PDB entry 5YPY | X-ray diffraction, 1.97 A resolution | chains A and B

== Chain A (and B) ==
Molecule: Acetolactate synthase isozyme 1 small subunit
Source organism: Escherichia coli (strain K12)
Notes: EC 2.2.1.6; chain B of this document is another copy of the same molecule, construct and numbering; everything in this record applies to it too
UniProtKB: P0ADF8 (ILVN_ECOLI); residues 3-98 here correspond to UniProt positions 1-96 (UniProt number = residue number - 2)
Sequence (98 residues; each row starts with the number of its first residue):
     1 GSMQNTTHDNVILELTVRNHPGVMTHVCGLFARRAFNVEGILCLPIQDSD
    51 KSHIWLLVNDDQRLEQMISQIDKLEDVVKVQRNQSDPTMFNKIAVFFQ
Not modelled in the structure: 1-7 (chain B: 1-8)
Sequence notes: expression tag (1-2)
Residues lining bound ligands:
  - valine (VAL), molecule 1: Val17, Arg18, Asn19, His20, Pro21, Gly22, Val23, Met24, Thr25, Cys43, Ser52, Ile54
  - valine (VAL), molecule 2: Phe36, Asn37, Val38, Ile41
From the paper describing this entry:
  - binding site for valine: Val17, Asn19, His20, Pro21, Gly22, Val23, Met24, Thr25, Phe36, Asn37, Val38, Ile41, Cys43

== Chain A / chain B interface ==
Residue-residue contacts - 53 pairs, chain A then chain B:
  Glu14(A) with Gln98(B)
  Asn19(A) with Asn37(B), hydrogen bond; Val38(B); Glu39(B), hydrogen bond
  His20(A) with Asn37(B)
  Pro21(A) with Ala35(B); Phe36(B); Asn37(B)
  Gly22(A) with Ala32(B)
  Met24(A) with Cys28(B), hydrophobic; Ile41(B), hydrophobic
  Thr25(A) with Thr25(B); Cys28(B), hydrogen bond (side chain-backbone); Gly29(B), hydrogen bond (side chain-backbone); Ala32(B)
  Cys28(A) with Met24(B), hydrophobic; Thr25(B), hydrogen bond (backbone-side chain)
  Gly29(A) with Thr25(B), hydrogen bond (backbone-side chain)
  Ala32(A) with Gly22(B); Thr25(B)
  Ala35(A) with Pro21(B)
  Phe36(A) with Pro21(B)
  Asn37(A) with Asn19(B), hydrogen bond; His20(B), hydrogen bond (side chain-backbone); Pro21(B)
  Val38(A) with Asn19(B)
  Glu39(A) with Asn19(B), hydrogen bond; Pro45(B)
  Gly40(A) with Cys43(B)
  Ile41(A) with Met24(B), hydrophobic; Ile41(B), hydrophobic; Leu42(B); Cys43(B), hydrogen bond (backbone-backbone)
  Leu42(A) with Ile41(B); Ile93(B), hydrophobic
  Cys43(A) with Gly40(B); Ile41(B), hydrogen bond (backbone-backbone)
  Leu44(A) with Phe90(B); Ala94(B), hydrophobic
  Pro45(A) with Glu39(B)
  His53(A) with Gln98(B), hydrogen bond (side chain-backbone)
  Trp55(A) with Phe97(B), hydrophobic; Gln98(B)
  Met89(A) with Phe97(B), hydrophobic
  Phe90(A) with Leu44(B), hydrophobic
  Ile93(A) with Leu42(B), hydrophobic; Ile93(B), hydrophobic
  Ala94(A) with Leu44(B), hydrophobic
  Phe97(A) with Trp55(B); Met89(B), hydrophobic; Ile93(B), hydrophobic
  Gln98(A) with Leu44(B); Pro45(B)
Interface residues without a listed pair, chain B (29 interface residues in all): Ile46, His53

== In short ==
The chain A/chain B interface involves 29 residues from each chain, with 12 hydrogen bonds. Polar pairs
include Asn19(A)-Asn37(B), Asn19(A)-Glu39(B) and Thr25(A)-Cys28(B). Bound to chain A: valine. The paper
reports a binding site for valine at Val17(A), Asn19(A) and His20(A) among others.
Chain A and chain B are both Acetolactate synthase isozyme 1 small subunit (Escherichia coli (strain K12));
the structure, Crystal structure of IlvN. Val-1c, was determined by X-ray diffraction together with 5YPP, 5YPW
and 5YUM from the same study.
